PDB entry 5S5J | X-ray diffraction, 2.25 A resolution | chains C and D of the 6 polymer chains in the assembly

Chain C:
Name: Tubulin alpha-1B chain
Source organism: Bos taurus
UniProtKB: P81947 (TBA1B_BOVIN); residues 1-451 here = UniProt positions 1-451
Chain sequence (451 residues; row label = number of the first residue in the row):
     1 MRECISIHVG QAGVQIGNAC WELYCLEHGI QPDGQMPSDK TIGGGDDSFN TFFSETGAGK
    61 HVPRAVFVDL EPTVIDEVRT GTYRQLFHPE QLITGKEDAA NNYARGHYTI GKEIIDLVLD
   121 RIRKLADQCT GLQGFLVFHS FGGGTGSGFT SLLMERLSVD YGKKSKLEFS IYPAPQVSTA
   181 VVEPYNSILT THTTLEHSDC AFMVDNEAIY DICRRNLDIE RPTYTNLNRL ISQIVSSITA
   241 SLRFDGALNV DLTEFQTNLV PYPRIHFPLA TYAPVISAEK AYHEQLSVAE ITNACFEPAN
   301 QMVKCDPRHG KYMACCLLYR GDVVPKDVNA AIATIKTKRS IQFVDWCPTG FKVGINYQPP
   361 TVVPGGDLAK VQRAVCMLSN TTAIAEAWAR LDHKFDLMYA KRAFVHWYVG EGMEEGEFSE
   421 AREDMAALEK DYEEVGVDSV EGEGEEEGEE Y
Disordered / not traced: 441-451
Metal / ion sites: Ca2+ site 1: D39, T41, G44, E55; Ca2+ site 2: E284 (shared with 1 residue of chain B)
Ligand contacts:
  - GTP (guanosine-5'-triphosphate): G10, Q11, A12, Q15, I16, D69, D98, A99, A100, N101, S140, G142, G143, G144, T145, G146, I171, P173, V177, S178, T179, E183, N206, Y224, L227, N228, I231
  - N-(3-methylpyridin-4-yl)acetamide (WKY): Q133, T253, Q256, T257

Chain D:
Name: Tubulin beta-2B chain
Source organism: Bos taurus
UniProtKB: Q6B856 (TBB2B_BOVIN); the author numbering skips numbers that UniProt does not, so the offset changes along the chain: 1-42 = UniProt 1-42; 45-360 = UniProt 43-358; 369-455 = UniProt 359-445
Chain sequence (445 residues; numbered 1 to 455; 10 numbers in that range are skipped by the numbering (no residue carries them; nothing is unmodelled there); the number before each row is that of its first residue):
     1 MREIVHIQAG QCGNQIGAKF WEVISDEHGI DPTGSYHGDS DL
    45 QLERINVYYN EATGNKYVPR AILVDLEPGT MDSVRSGPFG QIFRPDNFVF GQSGAGNNWA
   105 KGHYTEGAEL VDSVLDVVRK ESESCDCLQG FQLTHSLGGG TGSGMGTLLI SKIREEYPDR
   165 IMNTFSVMPS PKVSDTVVEP YNATLSVHQL VENTDETYCI DNEALYDICF RTLKLTTPTY
   225 GDLNHLVSAT MSGVTTCLRF PGQLNADLRK LAVNMVPFPR LHFFMPGFAP LTSRGSQQYR
   285 ALTVPELTQQ MFDSKNMMAA CDPRHGRYLT VAAIFRGRMS MKEVDEQMLN VQNKNSSYFV
   345 EWIPNNVKTA VCDIPP
   369 RGLKMSATFI GNSTAIQELF KRISEQFTAM FRRKAFLHWY TGEGMDEMEF TEAESNMNDL
   429 VSEYQQYQDA TADEQGEFEE EEGEDEA
Disordered / not traced: 281-285, 442-455
Metal / ion sites: Mg2+: Q11 (together with GDP)
Ligand contacts: GDP (guanosine-5'-diphosphate): G10, Q11, C12, Q15, I16, A99, N101, S140, G142, G143, G144, T145, G146, V171, P173, V177, S178, E183, N206, L209, Y224, L227, N228, V231
Curated features (UniProtKB/Swiss-Prot):
  - motif: M1 to I4 (MREI motif)
  - binding site (GTP): Q11, E71, S140, G144, T145, G146, N206, N228
  - binding site (Mg(2+)): E71
  - modified residue: S40 (Phosphoserine), T57 (Phosphothreonine), K60 (N6-acetyllysine), S174 (Phosphoserine), T287 (Phosphothreonine), T292 (Phosphothreonine), R320 (Omega-N-methylarginine), E448 (5-glutamyl polyglutamate)
  - cross-link (Glycyl lysine isopeptide (Lys-Gly)): K60 (interchain with G-Cter in ubiquitin), K326 (interchain with G-Cter in ubiquitin)

How chain C and chain D interact:
Contacting residue pairs (54; chain C residue first):
  Q11(C) with Q247(D), hydrogen bond
  K96(C) with R2(D); D130(D), salt bridge
  E97(C) with R2(D), salt bridge; C131(D); R164(D), salt bridge
  D98(C) with K254(D), salt bridge
  A100(C) with R253(D); K254(D); V257(D)
  N101(C) with K254(D)
  R105(C) with R253(D)
  P175(C) with N349(D)
  S178(C) with K352(D), hydrogen bond
  T179(C) with Q247(D); L248(D); N258(D), hydrogen bond (backbone-side chain)
  A180(C) with N258(D)
  V181(C) with N258(D), hydrogen bond (backbone-side chain); I347(D), hydrophobic; P348(D); N349(D); K352(D)
  E220(C) with K326(D)
  R221(C) with M325(D), hydrogen bond; D329(D), salt bridge
  Y224(C) with Q247(D), hydrogen bond
  K394(C) with N349(D), hydrogen bond
  L397(C) with E345(D); W346(D); P348(D), hydrophobic; A440(D), hydrophobic
  M398(C) with W346(D), hydrogen bond (backbone-backbone); P348(D)
  K401(C) with F262(D); W346(D); A438(D); T439(D), hydrogen bond (side chain-backbone)
  R402(C) with F262(D)
  A403(C) with P261(D); F262(D), hydrophobic
  F404(C) with V257(D); N258(D); V260(D); P261(D), hydrogen bond (backbone-backbone); T314(D); I347(D), hydrophobic
  H406(C) with V260(D), hydrogen bond (side chain-backbone); P261(D); F262(D); P263(D)
  W407(C) with A256(D), hydrophobic; V257(D); V260(D), hydrogen bond (side chain-backbone)
Also at the interface, not in a pair above, chain C (27 interface residues in all): V182, Y210, E411
Also at the interface, not in a pair above, chain D (30 interface residues in all): D251, N350

Overview:
Chain C and chain D form an interface of 27 and 30 residues respectively, with 12 hydrogen bonds and 5 salt
bridges. Polar contacts include K96(C)-D130(D), E97(C)-R2(D) and E97(C)-R164(D). Chain C binds
N-(3-methylpyridin-4-yl)acetamide and GTP. Ligands of chain D: GDP.
Here chain C is Tubulin alpha-1B chain and chain D is Tubulin beta-2B chain, both from Bos taurus. Entry 5S5J
(Tubulin-Z1148747945-complex) was determined by X-ray diffraction together with 5S4L, 5S4M, 5S4N, 5S4O, 5S4P,
5S4Q and 52 further entries from the same study.
